Entry 1W2W (X-ray diffraction, 1.75 A resolution); this record covers chains B and N of the 4 polymer chains in the assembly.

== Chain B (and N) ==
Name: 5-methylthioribose-1-phosphate isomerase
Source organism: Saccharomyces cerevisiae
Notes: EC 5.3.1.23; chain N of this document is another copy of the same molecule, construct and numbering; everything in this record applies to it too
UniProt: Q06489 (YP18_YEAST); numbering as in UniProt (aligned over 221-411)
Chain sequence (191 residues; row label = number of the first residue in the row):
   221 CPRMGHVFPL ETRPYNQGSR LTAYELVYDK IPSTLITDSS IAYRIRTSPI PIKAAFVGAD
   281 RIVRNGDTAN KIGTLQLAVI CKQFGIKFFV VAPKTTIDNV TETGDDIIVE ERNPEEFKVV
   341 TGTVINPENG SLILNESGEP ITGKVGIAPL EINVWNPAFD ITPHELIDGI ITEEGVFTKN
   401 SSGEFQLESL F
Modified residues: Mse224 (selenomethionine; parent Met)
UniProt features mapped onto this chain:
  - active site: D280 (Proton donor)
  - modified residue: S351 (Phosphoserine)

== Interface between chain B and chain N ==
Contacting residue pairs (123):
  E231(B) - R233(N)  salt bridge
  R233(B) - E231(N)  salt bridge
  S239(B) - I367(N)  hydrogen bond (side chain-backbone)
  S239(B) - A368(N)
  S239(B) - P369(N)
  R240(B) - I367(N)
  A243(B) - P369(N)
  A243(B) - I372(N)  hydrophobic
  Y244(B) - P369(N)
  V247(B) - E371(N)
  V247(B) - I372(N)
  S253(B) - I372(N)
  S253(B) - N373(N)
  T254(B) - N373(N)  hydrogen bond
  T254(B) - V374(N)
  T254(B) - W375(N)
  L255(B) - F337(N)  hydrophobic
  L255(B) - N373(N)  hydrogen bond (backbone-backbone)
  L255(B) - V374(N)
  L255(B) - W375(N)  hydrogen bond (backbone-backbone)
  I256(B) - F337(N)
  I256(B) - W375(N)  hydrophobic
  T257(B) - F337(N)
  D258(B) - S259(N)
  D258(B) - Q296(N)  hydrogen bond (backbone-side chain)
  S259(B) - D258(N)
  S259(B) - I292(N)
  S259(B) - G293(N)
  S259(B) - Q296(N)
  S260(B) - I292(N)
  S260(B) - Q296(N)
  S260(B) - W375(N)
  I261(B) - Q296(N)  hydrogen bond (backbone-side chain)
  A262(B) - L295(N)
  A262(B) - Q296(N)  hydrogen bond (backbone-side chain)
  Y263(B) - I292(N)  hydrophobic
  Y263(B) - L295(N)
  Y263(B) - V329(N)
  Y263(B) - W375(N)  hydrophobic
  Y263(B) - F379(N)
  Y263(B) - D380(N)
  Y263(B) - I381(N)
  R264(B) - W375(N)
  R266(B) - L295(N)
  R266(B) - P383(N)
  T267(B) - W375(N)
  I292(B) - S259(N)
  I292(B) - S260(N)
  I292(B) - Y263(N)  hydrophobic
  G293(B) - S259(N)
  L295(B) - A262(N)
  L295(B) - Y263(N)
  L295(B) - R266(N)
  Q296(B) - D258(N)  hydrogen bond (side chain-backbone)
  Q296(B) - S259(N)
  Q296(B) - S260(N)
  Q296(B) - I261(N)  hydrogen bond (side chain-backbone)
  Q296(B) - A262(N)  hydrogen bond (side chain-backbone)
  Q296(B) - Q296(N)
  Q296(B) - I300(N)
  V299(B) - Q303(N)
  I300(B) - Q296(N)
  K302(B) - Q303(N)  hydrogen bond
  Q303(B) - V299(N)
  Q303(B) - K302(N)  hydrogen bond
  V329(B) - Y263(N)
  F337(B) - L255(N)  hydrophobic
  F337(B) - I256(N)
  F337(B) - T257(N)
  V340(B) - V365(N)
  V340(B) - I367(N)  hydrophobic
  T341(B) - I367(N)
  G342(B) - V365(N)
  G342(B) - G366(N)
  T343(B) - K364(N)
  T343(B) - V365(N)
  T343(B) - G366(N)  hydrogen bond (backbone-backbone)
  V344(B) - K364(N)
  I345(B) - K364(N)  hydrogen bond (backbone-backbone)
  I345(B) - V365(N)
  I345(B) - G366(N)
  G363(B) - V365(N)
  K364(B) - V344(N)
  K364(B) - I345(N)  hydrogen bond (backbone-backbone)
  K364(B) - P347(N)
  V365(B) - V340(N)
  V365(B) - G342(N)
  V365(B) - T343(N)
  V365(B) - G363(N)
  V365(B) - V365(N)  hydrophobic
  G366(B) - G342(N)
  G366(B) - T343(N)  hydrogen bond (backbone-backbone)
  G366(B) - I345(N)
  I367(B) - E231(N)
  I367(B) - N236(N)
  I367(B) - S239(N)  hydrogen bond (backbone-side chain)
  I367(B) - R240(N)  hydrogen bond (backbone-backbone)
  I367(B) - V340(N)  hydrophobic
  I367(B) - T341(N)
  A368(B) - S239(N)
  P369(B) - S239(N)
  P369(B) - A243(N)
  P369(B) - Y244(N)
  E371(B) - V247(N)
  I372(B) - A243(N)  hydrophobic
  I372(B) - V247(N)
  I372(B) - S253(N)
  N373(B) - S253(N)
  N373(B) - T254(N)
  N373(B) - L255(N)  hydrogen bond (backbone-backbone)
  V374(B) - T254(N)
  V374(B) - L255(N)
  W375(B) - T254(N)
  W375(B) - L255(N)  hydrogen bond (backbone-backbone)
  W375(B) - I256(N)  hydrophobic
  W375(B) - S260(N)
  W375(B) - Y263(N)  hydrophobic
  W375(B) - R264(N)
  W375(B) - T267(N)
  F379(B) - Y263(N)
  D380(B) - Y263(N)
  I381(B) - Y263(N)
  I381(B) - R266(N)  hydrogen bond (backbone-side chain)
Also at the interface, not in a pair above, chain B (60 interface residues in all): P234, N236, F304, D325, V339, T362, P377, P383
Also at the interface, not in a pair above, chain N (59 interface residues in all): P234, F304, V339, P377

== Summary ==
60 residues of chain B face 59 of chain N across their interface; the contacts include 21 hydrogen bonds and 2
salt bridges. Polar contacts include E231(B)-R233(N), S239(B)-I367(N) and T254(B)-N373(N). Curated annotation
(UniProt) lists active-site residue D280(B) on chain B.
Chain B and chain N are both 5-methylthioribose-1-phosphate isomerase (Saccharomyces cerevisiae); the
structure, Crystal structure of yeast Ypr118w, a methylthioribose-1-phosphate isomerase related to regulatory
eIF2B subunits, was determined by X-ray diffraction.
